1WCI - chains A and B; structure by X-ray diffraction, 1.84 A resolution.

Chain A:
Molecule: 2-oxoisovalerate dehydrogenase alpha subunit
Source organism: Homo sapiens
Notes: EC 1.2.4.4
UniProtKB: P12694 (ODBA_HUMAN); residues 1-400 here correspond to UniProt positions 46-445 (UniProt number = residue number + 45)
Sequence (400 residues; each row starts with the number of its first residue):
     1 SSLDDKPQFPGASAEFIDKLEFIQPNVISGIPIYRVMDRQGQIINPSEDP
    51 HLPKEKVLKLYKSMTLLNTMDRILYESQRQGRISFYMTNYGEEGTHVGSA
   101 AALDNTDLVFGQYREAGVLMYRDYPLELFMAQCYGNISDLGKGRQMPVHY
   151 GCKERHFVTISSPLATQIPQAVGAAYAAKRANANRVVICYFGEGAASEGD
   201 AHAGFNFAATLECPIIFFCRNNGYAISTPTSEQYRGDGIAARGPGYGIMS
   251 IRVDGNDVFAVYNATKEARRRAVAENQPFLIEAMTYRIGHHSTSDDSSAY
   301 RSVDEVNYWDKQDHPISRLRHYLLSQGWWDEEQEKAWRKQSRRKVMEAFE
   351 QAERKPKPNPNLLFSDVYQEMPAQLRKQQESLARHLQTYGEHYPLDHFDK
Disordered / not traced: 1-5, 302-308
Bound ions: K+: Ser161, Pro163, Thr166, Gln167; Mn2+: Glu193, Asn222, Tyr224 (together with C2-1-hydroxy-3-methyl-butyl-thiamin)
Residues lining bound ligands: C2-1-hydroxy-3-methyl-butyl-thiamin (WWF): Phe85, Met87, Gln112, Tyr113, Arg114, Met146, His149, Ser162, Pro163, Leu164, Gly192, Glu193, Gly194, Ala195, Glu198, Arg220, Asn222, Tyr224, Ala225, Ile226, Arg287, His291
UniProt features mapped onto this chain:
  - binding site (thiamine diphosphate): Tyr113, Arg114, Ser162, Gly194, Ala195, Arg220, His291
  - binding site (K(+)): Ser161, Pro163, Thr166, Gln167
  - binding site (Mg(2+)): Glu193, Asn222, Tyr224
  - modified residue: Ser292 (Phosphoserine), Thr293 (Phosphothreonine), Ser294 (Phosphoserine), Ser302 (Phosphoserine), Lys311 (N6-acetyllysine), Lys335 (N6-succinyllysine)

Chain B:
Molecule: 2-oxoisovalerate dehydrogenase beta subunit
Source organism: Homo sapiens
Notes: EC 1.2.4.4
UniProtKB: P21953 (ODBB_HUMAN); residues 1-342 here correspond to UniProt positions 51-392 (UniProt number = residue number + 50)
Sequence (342 residues; row label = number of the first residue in the row):
     1 VAHFTFQPDPEPREYGQTQKMNLFQSVTSALDNSLAKDPTAVIFGEDVAF
    51 GGVFRCTVGLRDKYGKDRVFNTPLCEQGIVGFGIGIAVTGATAIAEIQFA
   101 DYIFPAFDQIVNEAAKYRYRSGDLFNCGSLTIRSPWGCVGHGALYHSQSP
   151 EAFFAHCPGIKVVIPRSPFQAKGLLLSCIEDKNPCIFFEPKILYRAAAEE
   201 VPIEPYNIPLSQAEVIQEGSDVTLVAWGTQVHVIREVASMAKEKLGVSCE
   251 VIDLRTIIPWDVDTICKSVIKTGRLLISHEAPLTGGFASEISSTVQEECF
   301 LNLEAPISRVCGYDTPFPHIFEPFYIPDKWKCYDALRKMINY
Disordered / not traced: 1, 8-13
Bound ions: K+: Gly128, Leu130, Thr131, Cys178, Asp181, Asn183
Residues lining bound ligands: C2-1-hydroxy-3-methyl-butyl-thiamin (WWF): Glu46, Asp47, Leu74, Glu76, Gln98, Tyr102, His146
UniProt features mapped onto this chain:
  - binding site (thiamine diphosphate): Tyr102
  - binding site (K(+)): Gly128, Leu130, Thr131, Cys178, Asp181, Asn183
  - modified residue (N6-acetyllysine): Lys182, Lys191

Chain A / chain B interface:
Residue-residue contacts (86; chain A residue first):
  Phe110(A) with Tyr117(B)
  Leu140(A) with Ser121(B); Gly122(B)
  Gly141(A) with Gly122(B)
  Lys142(A) with Gly122(B)
  Arg144(A) with Tyr119(B), hydrogen bond (side chain-backbone); Gly122(B)
  Gln145(A) with Arg120(B), hydrogen bond (side chain-backbone)
  Gly151(A) with Leu124(B)
  Cys152(A) with Phe125(B)
  Lys153(A) with Leu124(B); Phe125(B)
  Phe157(A) with Phe125(B)
  Val158(A) with Tyr117(B); Phe125(B), hydrophobic
  Thr159(A) with Arg120(B); Ser121(B); Phe125(B)
  Ser161(A) with Glu113(B), hydrogen bond; Arg120(B)
  Pro163(A) with Glu113(B)
  Thr166(A) with Asp108(B); Gln109(B), hydrogen bond (backbone-side chain); Glu113(B), hydrogen bond
  Pro169(A) with Gly81(B); Phe82(B); Gln109(B)
  Gln170(A) with Gly81(B); Ile84(B); Gly85(B); Gln109(B), hydrogen bond; Glu113(B), hydrogen bond; Tyr117(B), hydrogen bond
  Val172(A) with Phe82(B), hydrophobic
  Gly173(A) with Phe82(B); Gly85(B); Ile86(B)
  Ala174(A) with Gly85(B); Ile86(B); Thr89(B)
  Tyr176(A) with Asp67(B), hydrogen bond (side chain-backbone); Phe70(B); Phe82(B), hydrophobic
  Ala177(A) with Thr89(B)
  Arg180(A) with Pro39(B), hydrogen bond (side chain-backbone); Thr40(B); Val42(B); Asp67(B), salt bridge; Arg68(B)
  Gly199(A) with Gln77(B)
  Asp200(A) with Gln77(B), hydrogen bond; Gln109(B), hydrogen bond
  Ala203(A) with Cys75(B), hydrophobic; Gly78(B)
  Asn206(A) with Pro73(B)
  Phe207(A) with Thr72(B); Pro73(B); Cys75(B); Gly78(B); Ile79(B); Phe82(B), hydrophobic
  Thr210(A) with Pro73(B)
  Leu211(A) with Phe70(B), hydrophobic; Asn71(B); Phe82(B), hydrophobic
  Leu363(A) with Tyr119(B), hydrogen bond (backbone-side chain)
  Ser365(A) with Tyr119(B)
  Asp366(A) with Arg118(B); Tyr119(B), hydrogen bond (backbone-backbone); Gly122(B); Asp123(B)
  Val367(A) with Tyr119(B), hydrophobic; Pro158(B), hydrophobic; Gly159(B)
  Tyr368(A) with Arg118(B); Gly159(B), hydrogen bond (side chain-backbone); Ile160(B), hydrogen bond (side chain-backbone); Lys161(B); Asn183(B)
  Gln369(A) with Arg118(B); Lys182(B); Asn183(B), hydrogen bond (backbone-side chain)
  Glu370(A) with Lys161(B), salt bridge; Asn183(B), hydrogen bond
  Gln374(A) with Val262(B)
  Lys377(A) with Glu298(B), salt bridge
Other interface residues (no listed pair), chain A (41 interface residues in all): Leu362, Pro372
Other interface residues (no listed pair), chain B (45 interface residues in all): Val88, Asn112, Ala115, Cys157, Ile258, Pro259

Overview:
The interface between chain A and chain B involves 41 residues on one side and 45 on the other, with 18
hydrogen bonds and 3 salt bridges. Polar pairs include Arg180(A)-Asp67(B), Glu370(A)-Lys161(B) and
Lys377(A)-Glu298(B). C2-1-hydroxy-3-methyl-butyl-thiamin is bound between chain A and chain B.
Chain A is 2-oxoisovalerate dehydrogenase alpha subunit and chain B is 2-oxoisovalerate dehydrogenase beta
subunit, both from Homo sapiens; the structure, Reactivity modulation of human branched-chain alpha-ketoacid
dehydrogenase by an internal molecular switch, was determined by X-ray diffraction together with 2BEU, 2BEV,
2BEW, 2BFB, 2BFC, 2BFD, 2BFE and 2BFF from the same study.
